PDB entry 7Y4A | X-ray diffraction, 1.60 A resolution | chains A and B

[Chain A]
Molecule: Rho-related GTP-binding protein RhoG
Organism: Homo sapiens
UniProt: P84095 (RHOG_HUMAN); numbering as in UniProt (aligned over 1-184)
Chain sequence (191 residues; each row starts with the number of its first residue; numbers below 1 keep their minus sign (Gly-6 is residue -6)):
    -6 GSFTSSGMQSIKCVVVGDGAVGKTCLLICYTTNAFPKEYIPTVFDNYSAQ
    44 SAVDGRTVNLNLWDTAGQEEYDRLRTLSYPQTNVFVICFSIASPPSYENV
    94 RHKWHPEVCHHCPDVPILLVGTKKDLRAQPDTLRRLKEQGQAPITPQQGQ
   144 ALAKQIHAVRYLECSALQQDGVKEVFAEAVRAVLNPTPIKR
Not modelled in the structure: -6 to 0, 182-184
Differences from the reference sequence: expression tag (-6 to 0)
Bound ions: Mg2+: Thr17, Thr35 (together with GDP, phosphate ion)
Small-molecule neighbours: GDP (guanosine-5'-diphosphate): Asp11, Gly12, Ala13, Val14, Gly15, Lys16, Thr17, Cys18, Phe28, Tyr32, Thr35, Lys116, Asp118, Leu119, Ser158, Ala159, Leu160
From the paper describing this entry:
  - specificity-determining residues: Thr69 (proposed by the authors, not directly observed)
  - specificity-determining residues: Trp56

[Chain B]
Molecule: Engulfment and cell motility protein 1
Organism: Homo sapiens
UniProt: Q92556 (ELMO1_HUMAN); residues 1-82 here = UniProt positions 1-82
Chain sequence (83 residues; numbered 0 to 82; the number before each row is that of its first residue; numbering starts at 0):
     0 GMPPPADIVKVAIEWPGAYPKLMEIDQKKPLSAIIKEVCDGWSLANHEYF
    50 ALQHADSSNFYITEKNRNEIKNGTILRLTTSPA
Not modelled in the structure: 0
Differences from the reference sequence: expression tag (0)
UniProt features mapped onto this chain:
  - modified residue: Tyr18 (Phosphotyrosine)
From the paper describing this entry:
  - mutagenesis - N58A: unchanged binding to Rho-related GTP-binding protein RhoG (chain A)

[Interface between chain A and chain B]
Contacting residue pairs - 24 pairs, chain A then chain B:
  Val36(A) - Lys9(B)
  Val36(A) - Asn71(B)
  Val36(A) - Gly72(B)
  Phe37(A) - Lys9(B)  hydrogen bond (backbone-side chain)
  Phe37(A) - Val10(B)
  Phe37(A) - Leu21(B)  hydrophobic
  Phe37(A) - Met22(B)
  Asp38(A) - Lys9(B)  salt bridge
  Trp56(A) - Leu21(B)  hydrophobic
  Arg66(A) - Glu13(B)  salt bridge
  Arg66(A) - Ala54(B)
  Arg66(A) - Ile74(B)
  Leu67(A) - Ala11(B)  hydrophobic
  Leu67(A) - Gly72(B)
  Leu67(A) - Ile74(B)
  Leu70(A) - Ala11(B)  hydrophobic
  Leu70(A) - Glu13(B)
  Leu70(A) - Pro19(B)
  Leu70(A) - Leu21(B)
  Leu70(A) - Ile74(B)  hydrophobic
  Ser71(A) - Leu21(B)
  Pro73(A) - Tyr18(B)  hydrophobic
  Pro73(A) - Pro19(B)
  Gln74(A) - Tyr18(B)
Also at the interface, not in a pair above, chain A (11 interface residues in all): Tyr64
From the paper, about this interface:
  - pairs named by the authors: Trp56(A)-Leu21(B), Tyr18(B)-Gln74(A), Pro19(B)-Pro73(A)
  - interface residues, chain B: Lys9(B), Glu13(B), Leu21(B)
  - hot spots on chain B (mutagenesis) - K9A, E13A, L21A: decreased binding to Rho-related GTP-binding protein RhoG (chain A)

[Summary]
11 residues of chain A face 12 of chain B across their interface, with 1 hydrogen bond and 2 salt bridges.
Among the polar pairs are Asp38(A)-Lys9(B), Arg66(A)-Glu13(B) and Phe37(A)-Lys9(B). The authors report
contacts between Trp56(A) and Leu21(B), Tyr18(B) and Gln74(A) and Pro19(B) and Pro73(A). From the paper: K9A,
E13A and L21A of chain B reduce binding to Rho-related GTP-binding protein RhoG (chain A); interface residues
Lys9(B), Glu13(B) and Leu21(B).
Here chain A is Rho-related GTP-binding protein RhoG and chain B is Engulfment and cell motility protein 1,
both from Homo sapiens. Entry 7Y4A (Crystal structure of human ELMO1 RBD-RhoG complex) was determined by X-ray
diffraction.
